PDB entry 5IWA | X-ray diffraction, 3.50 A resolution | chains J and A of the 21 polymer chains in the assembly

# Chain J
Name: 30S ribosomal protein S10
Organism: Thermus thermophilus HB8
UniProtKB: Q5SHN7 (RS10_THET8); numbering as in UniProt (aligned over 3-101)
Sequence (99 residues; each row starts with the number of its first residue):
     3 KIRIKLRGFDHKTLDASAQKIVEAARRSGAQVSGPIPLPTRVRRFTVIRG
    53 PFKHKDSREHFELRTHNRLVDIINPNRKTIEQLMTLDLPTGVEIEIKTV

# Chain A
Molecule: 16S ribosomal RNA
Organism: Thermus thermophilus HB8
Sequence (1509 nucleotides; each row starts with the number of its first residue; note: 42 numbers in that range are skipped by the numbering (no residue carries them; nothing is unmodelled there); a row labelled like 190A-190L holds insertion residues (190A, then the next letters in order)):
     1 AAAUUGGAGAGUUUGAUCCUGGCUCAGGGUGAACGCUGGCGGCGUGCCUA
    51 AGACAUGCAAGUCGUGCGGG
    73 CCGCGGGGUUUUA
    89 CUCCG
    95 UGGUC
   101 AGCGGCGGACGGGUGAGUAACGCGUGGGU
  129A G
   130 ACCUACCCGGAAGAGGGGGACAACCCGGGGAAACUCGGGCUAAUCCCCCA
   180 UGUGGACCCGC
190A-190L CCCUUGGGGUGU
   191 GUCCAAAGGGCUUU
   216 GCCCGCUUCCGGAUGGGCCCGCGUCCCAUCAGCUAGUUGGUGGGGUAAUG
   266 GCCCACCAAGGCGACGACGGGUAGCCGGUCUGAGAGGAUGGCCGGCCACA
   316 GGGGCACUGAGACACGGGCCCCACUCCUACGGGAGGCAGCAGUUAGGAAU
   366 CUUCCGCAAUGGGCGCAAGCCUGACGGAGCGACGCCGCUUGGAGGAAGAA
   416 GCCCUUCGGGGUGUAAACUCCUGAA
   442 CCCGGGACGAAACCCCCGACGA
   474 GGGGACUGACGGUACCGGG
   494 GUAAUAGCGCCGGCCAACUCCGUGCCAGCAGCCGCGGUAAUACGGAGGGC
   544 GCGAGCGUUACCCGGAUUCACUGGGCGUAAAGGGCGUGUAGGCGGCCUGG
   594 GGCGUCCCAUGUGAAAGACCACGGCUCAACCGUGGGGGAGCGUGGGAUAC
   644 GCUCAGGCUAGACGGUGGGAGAGGGUGGUGGAAUUCCCGGAGUAGCGGUG
   694 AAAUGCGCAGAUACCGGGAGGAACGCCGAUGGCGAAGGCAGCCACCUGGU
   744 CCACCCGUGACGCUGAGGCGCGAAAGCGUGGGGAGCAAACCGGAUUAGAU
   794 ACCCGGGUAGUCCACGCCCUAAACGAUGCGCGCUAGGUCUCUGGGUCU
   848 CCUGGGGGCCGAAGCUAACGCGUUAAGCGCGCCGCCUGGGGAGUACGGCC
   898 GCAAGGCUGAAACUCAAAGGAAUUGACGGGGGCCCGCACAAGCGGUGGAG
   948 CAUGUGGUUUAAUUCGAAGCAACGCGAAGAACCUUACCAGGCCUUGACAU
   998 GCUAGG
 1003A G
  1004 AACCCGGGUGAAAGCCUGGGGUGCCCC
1030A-1030D GCGA
  1031 GGGGAGCCCUAGCACAGGUGCUGCAUGGCCGUCGUCAGCUCGUGCCGUGA
  1081 GGUGUUGGGUUAAGUCCCGCAACGAGCGCAACCCCCGCCGUUAGUUGCCA
  1131 GCGGUUCGGCCGGGCACUCUAACGGGACUGCCCGCGAAA
  1171 GCGGGAGGAAGGAGGGGACGACGUCUGGUCAGCAUGGCCCUUACGGCCUG
  1221 GGCGACACACGUGCUACAAUGCCCACUACAAAGCGAUGCCACCCGGCAAC
  1271 GGGGAGCUAAUCGCAAAAAGGUGGGCCCAGUUCGGAUUGGGGUCUGCAAC
  1321 CCGACCCCAUGAAGCCGGAAUCGCUAGUAAUCGCGGAUCAG
 1361A C
  1362 CAUGCCGCGGUGAAUACGUUCCCGGGCCUUGUACACACCGCCCGUCACGC
  1412 CAUGGGAGCGGGCUCUACCCGAAGUCGCCGGG
  1446 AGCCUACGGG
  1459 CAGGCGCCGAGGGUAGGGCCCGUGACUGGGGCGAAGUCGUAACAAGGUAG
  1509 CUGUACCGGAAGGUGCGGCUGGAU
Differences from the reference sequence: expression tag (1-3)
Metal / ion sites: Mg2+ site 1 near G21 (its only coordinating residue here); Mg2+ site 2: C48, G115; Mg2+ site 3 near A53 (its only coordinating residue here); Mg2+ site 4 near G66 (its only coordinating residue here); Mg2+ site 5 near A109 (its only coordinating residue here); Mg2+ site 6 near G111 (its only coordinating residue here); Mg2+ site 7: A116, G117, G289; Mg2+ site 8: C174, C175; Mg2+ site 9 near A195 (its only coordinating residue here); Mg2+ site 10: G299, G558; Mg2+ site 11 near C307 (its only coordinating residue here); Mg2+ site 12 near A315 (its only coordinating residue here); 54 more Mg2+ sites not listed
What the authors report for this chain:
  - binding site for the ligand 6EK: C1400
  - conformationally variable residues (loop rearrangement): U81 to A85, A792, U793, A794, G1516 to A1519

# How chain J and chain A interact
Residue-residue contacts (81; chain J residue first):
  Arg5(J) - U1125(A)  hydrogen bond to the phosphate
  Arg5(J) - U1126(A)  salt bridge to the phosphate
  Lys7(J) - U1126(A)  base contact
  Lys7(J) - A1279(A)  sugar contact
  Lys7(J) - A1280(A)  salt bridge to the phosphate
  Arg9(J) - A1279(A)  salt bridge to the phosphate
  His13(J) - A1152(A)  sugar contact
  His13(J) - C1153(A)  phosphate contact
  Asp17(J) - A1152(A)  sugar contact
  Val34(J) - G1124(A)  phosphate contact
  Ser35(J) - G1124(A)  sugar contact
  Ser35(J) - U1125(A)  hydrogen bond to the phosphate
  Gly36(J) - A1123(A)  hydrogen bond to the phosphate
  Gly36(J) - G1124(A)  hydrogen bond to the phosphate
  Pro37(J) - A1123(A)  hydrogen bond to the sugar
  Ile38(J) - A1123(A)  sugar contact
  Ile38(J) - G1124(A)  sugar contact
  Ile38(J) - U1125(A)  sugar contact
  Pro39(J) - A1123(A)  base contact
  Pro39(J) - U1150(A)  hydrogen bond to the sugar
  Pro39(J) - A1151(A)  sugar contact
  Leu40(J) - U1125(A)  base contact
  Leu40(J) - U1126(A)  base contact
  Leu40(J) - U1150(A)  sugar contact
  Leu40(J) - A1151(A)  sugar contact
  Leu40(J) - A1280(A)  base contact
  Pro41(J) - U1150(A)  sugar contact
  Pro41(J) - A1151(A)  phosphate contact
  Pro41(J) - A1280(A)  sugar contact
  Thr42(J) - A1151(A)  hydrogen bond to the phosphate
  Arg43(J) - C1254(A)  phosphate contact
  Arg43(J) - G1255(A)  hydrogen bond to the base
  Arg43(J) - A1279(A)  hydrogen bond to the base
  Val44(J) - G1253(A)  phosphate contact
  Val44(J) - C1254(A)  phosphate contact
  Arg45(J) - C1254(A)  phosphate contact
  Arg45(J) - G1255(A)  salt bridge to the phosphate
  Arg46(J) - G1253(A)  salt bridge to the phosphate
  Thr48(J) - A975(A)  base contact
  Thr48(J) - C1367(A)  hydrogen bond to the sugar
  Ile50(J) - G973(A)  sugar contact
  Arg51(J) - C1059(A)  hydrogen bond to the sugar
  Arg51(J) - C1060(A)  sugar contact
  Arg51(J) - C1189(A)  salt bridge to the phosphate
  Gly52(J) - C1060(A)  sugar contact
  Pro53(J) - G973(A)  hydrogen bond to the sugar
  Pro53(J) - G1058(A)  base contact
  Pro53(J) - C1059(A)  base contact
  Pro53(J) - G1198(A)  base contact
  Pro53(J) - G1202(A)  base contact
  Phe54(J) - G963(A)  sugar contact
  Phe54(J) - A964(A)  sugar contact
  Phe54(J) - G973(A)  base contact
  Phe54(J) - G1198(A)  sugar contact
  Phe54(J) - U1199(A)  sugar contact
  Lys55(J) - A964(A)  hydrogen bond to the sugar
  Lys55(J) - A965(A)  salt bridge to the phosphate
  Lys55(J) - A969(A)  salt bridge to the phosphate
  Lys55(J) - C972(A)  sugar contact
  Lys55(J) - G973(A)  hydrogen bond to the sugar
  Lys55(J) - G1198(A)  sugar contact
  His56(J) - C972(A)  sugar contact
  His56(J) - C1060(A)  hydrogen bond to the sugar
  His56(J) - G1061(A)  hydrogen bond to the sugar
  His56(J) - G1197(A)  base contact
  Lys57(J) - C972(A)  salt bridge to the phosphate
  Lys57(J) - G973(A)  salt bridge to the phosphate
  Lys57(J) - A975(A)  salt bridge to the phosphate
  Ser59(J) - C1060(A)  phosphate contact
  Ser59(J) - G1061(A)  hydrogen bond to the phosphate
  Arg60(J) - A975(A)  base contact
  Arg60(J) - C1366(A)  hydrogen bond to the sugar
  Arg60(J) - C1367(A)  sugar contact
  His62(J) - C1367(A)  hydrogen bond to the phosphate
  His62(J) - G1368(A)  salt bridge to the phosphate
  His68(J) - A1152(A)  salt bridge to the phosphate
  Arg70(J) - A1151(A)  hydrogen bond to the phosphate
  Arg70(J) - A1152(A)  salt bridge to the phosphate
  Leu71(J) - U1125(A)  sugar contact
  Leu71(J) - U1126(A)  base contact
  Asp73(J) - U1125(A)  sugar contact
Other interface residues (no listed pair), chain J (37 interface residues in all): Glu61, Glu97, Lys99
Other interface residues (no listed pair), chain A (34 interface residues in all): A1252, U1278

# Summary
37 residues of chain J and 34 residues of chain A are in contact, with 20 hydrogen bonds and 14 salt bridges.
Among the polar pairs are Arg43(J)-G1255(A), Arg43(J)-A1279(A) and Pro37(J)-A1123(A). The paper reports a
binding site for the ligand 6EK at C1400(A); conformational variability at U81(A), A792(A) and U793(A) among
others.
Chain J is 30S ribosomal protein S10 and chain A is 16S ribosomal RNA, both from Thermus thermophilus HB8; the
structure, Crystal structure of the 30S ribosomal subunit from Thermus thermophilus in complex with the
GE81112 peptide ..., was determined by X-ray diffraction.
